Entry 8FED (electron microscopy, 2.76 A resolution); this record covers chains A and F of the 11 polymer chains in the assembly.

Chain A:
Molecule: Virulence factor Mce family protein
Source organism: Mycolicibacterium smegmatis MC2 155
Reference sequence: A0QNR2 (A0QNR2_MYCS2); residues 1-409 here = UniProt positions 1-409
Sequence (409 residues; each row starts with the number of its first residue):
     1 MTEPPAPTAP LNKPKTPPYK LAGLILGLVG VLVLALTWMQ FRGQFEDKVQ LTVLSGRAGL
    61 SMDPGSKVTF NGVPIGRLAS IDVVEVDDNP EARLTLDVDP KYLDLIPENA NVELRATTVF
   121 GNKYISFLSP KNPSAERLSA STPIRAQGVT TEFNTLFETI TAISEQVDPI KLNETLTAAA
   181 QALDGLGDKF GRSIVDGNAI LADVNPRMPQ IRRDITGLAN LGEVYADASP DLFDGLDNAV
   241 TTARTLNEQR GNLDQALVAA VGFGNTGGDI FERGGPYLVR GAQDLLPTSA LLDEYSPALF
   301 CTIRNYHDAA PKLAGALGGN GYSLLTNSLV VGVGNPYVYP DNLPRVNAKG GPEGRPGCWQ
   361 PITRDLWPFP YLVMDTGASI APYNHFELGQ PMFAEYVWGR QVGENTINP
Unresolved in the structure: 1-17
Cystine bridges: Cys301-Cys358

Chain F:
Molecule: Mce-family protein mce1f
Source organism: Mycolicibacterium smegmatis MC2 155
Reference sequence: A0QNR7 (A0QNR7_MYCS2); numbering as in UniProt (aligned over 1-518)
Sequence (518 residues; each row starts with the number of its first residue):
     1 MLLTRFIKMQ LVIFLTLTLV ALVVLALFYL RLPTWAGLGM YKLNADLPNS GGLYATANVT
    61 YRGTTIGKVT SVEPSESGAR VEMNIYDRYK IPADATANVH SVSAVGEQFI DLTSDSGGGA
   121 YFQPGDTITK ATVPAEVGPA LDAAEKGLAV LPKEKIGTLL DEAATAFGGL GPSLQRLVDS
   181 TQAIAGDFRA NIDPVNDIIE NSGPIIDSQV NSGDAIQRWA ANLNTLAAQS AQNDEALRSG
   241 LQQAAPTADQ LNAVFSDVRE SLPQTLANLE IVIDMLKRYN KNVEQVLVAL PQGAAVAQTG
   301 TIFAPEGLLH FGLGINAPPP CLTGFLPASQ WRSPADTRTE PLPSGLYCKI PKDAPNAVRG
   361 ARNYPCADVP GKRAATPREC RSDEPYQPLG TNPWYGDPDQ IRNCPAPGAR CDQPVDPGRV
   421 IPAPSINNGL NPLPASQLPP PEVSSGPSSD PLTAPRGGTV TCSGQQPNPC IYTPAAGATA
   481 TYNPASGEVV GPGGVKYSVT NSNTPGDDGW KEMLAPAS
Unresolved in the structure: 400-518
Cystine bridges: Cys321-Cys348, Cys366-Cys380

Interface between chain A and chain F:
Residue-residue contacts (239):
  Phe70(A) - Ser75(F)
  Asn71(A) - Asn49(F)  hydrogen bond (backbone-side chain)
  Asn71(A) - Ser50(F)  hydrogen bond (backbone-backbone)
  Asn71(A) - Ser75(F)  hydrogen bond (side chain-backbone)
  Asn71(A) - Gly78(F)  hydrogen bond (side chain-backbone)
  Gly72(A) - Asn49(F)
  Gly72(A) - Ser50(F)
  Val73(A) - Ser50(F)
  Val73(A) - Val72(F)  hydrophobic
  Val73(A) - Pro74(F)
  Tyr102(A) - Glu73(F)
  Tyr102(A) - Pro74(F)  hydrophobic
  Leu105(A) - Pro74(F)
  Leu105(A) - Ser75(F)
  Leu105(A) - Glu76(F)
  Arg115(A) - Glu136(F)  salt bridge
  Thr117(A) - Val137(F)
  Thr118(A) - Ala104(F)
  Tyr124(A) - Glu136(F)  hydrogen bond
  Leu128(A) - Asn49(F)
  Thr150(A) - Gly138(F)
  Thr150(A) - Asp142(F)  hydrogen bond
  Thr151(A) - Leu141(F)  hydrogen bond (side chain-backbone)
  Thr151(A) - Asp142(F)  hydrogen bond (backbone-side chain)
  Thr151(A) - Glu145(F)
  Thr155(A) - Glu145(F)
  Leu156(A) - Glu145(F)
  Leu156(A) - Leu148(F)  hydrophobic
  Thr159(A) - Glu145(F)  hydrogen bond
  Thr159(A) - Leu148(F)
  Thr159(A) - Ala149(F)
  Ile160(A) - Leu148(F)  hydrophobic
  Ala162(A) - Lys153(F)
  Ile163(A) - Leu148(F)
  Gln166(A) - Lys153(F)
  Gln166(A) - Glu154(F)  hydrogen bond
  Gln166(A) - Gly157(F)
  Gln166(A) - Leu160(F)
  Val167(A) - Leu160(F)
  Lys171(A) - Asp161(F)  salt bridge
  Lys171(A) - Ala164(F)
  Leu172(A) - Leu160(F)  hydrophobic
  Glu174(A) - Ala164(F)
  Glu174(A) - Phe167(F)
  Thr175(A) - Ala163(F)
  Thr175(A) - Ala164(F)  hydrogen bond (side chain-backbone)
  Thr175(A) - Phe167(F)
  Ala178(A) - Phe167(F)
  Gln181(A) - Gly171(F)
  Gln181(A) - Gln175(F)
  Ala182(A) - Leu174(F)  hydrophobic
  Ala182(A) - Gln175(F)
  Ala182(A) - Val178(F)
  Asp184(A) - Gln175(F)
  Leu186(A) - Gln175(F)
  Leu186(A) - Val178(F)  hydrophobic
  Leu186(A) - Asp179(F)
  Lys189(A) - Gln182(F)
  Phe190(A) - Val178(F)  hydrophobic
  Arg192(A) - Gln182(F)  hydrogen bond (side chain-backbone)
  Arg192(A) - Gly186(F)
  Ser193(A) - Gln182(F)
  Ser193(A) - Ala185(F)
  Val195(A) - Arg189(F)
  Asp196(A) - Ala185(F)
  Asp196(A) - Gly186(F)
  Asp196(A) - Arg189(F)  salt bridge
  Ala199(A) - Arg189(F)
  Ile200(A) - Ala185(F)
  Ile200(A) - Phe188(F)  hydrophobic
  Ile200(A) - Arg189(F)
  Asp203(A) - Ile192(F)
  Asp203(A) - Asn196(F)  hydrogen bond
  Arg207(A) - Asn196(F)
  Arg207(A) - Ile199(F)
  Arg207(A) - Glu200(F)  salt bridge
  Gln210(A) - Ile199(F)
  Gln210(A) - Glu200(F)
  Ile211(A) - Ile199(F)  hydrophobic
  Arg213(A) - Gly203(F)  hydrogen bond (side chain-backbone)
  Arg213(A) - Pro204(F)
  Arg213(A) - Asp207(F)  salt bridge
  Asp214(A) - Ile198(F)
  Asp214(A) - Ile199(F)
  Asp214(A) - Ser202(F)
  Asp214(A) - Gly203(F)  hydrogen bond (side chain-backbone)
  Gly217(A) - Ile206(F)
  Gly217(A) - Asp207(F)
  Gly217(A) - Val210(F)
  Leu218(A) - Ile206(F)
  Asn220(A) - Val210(F)
  Leu221(A) - Gln209(F)
  Leu221(A) - Val210(F)
  Val224(A) - Gly213(F)
  Val224(A) - Ile216(F)  hydrophobic
  Val224(A) - Gln217(F)
  Tyr225(A) - Gln209(F)
  Asp227(A) - Gln217(F)
  Ala228(A) - Gln217(F)
  Ala228(A) - Ala220(F)
  Asp231(A) - Ala220(F)
  Asp231(A) - Ala221(F)
  Asp231(A) - Asn224(F)
  Leu232(A) - Leu223(F)  hydrophobic
  Asp234(A) - Asn224(F)
  Gly235(A) - Asn224(F)
  Gly235(A) - Ala227(F)
  Asn238(A) - Ala227(F)
  Asn238(A) - Ala228(F)
  Asn238(A) - Ala231(F)
  Ala239(A) - Ala227(F)
  Thr241(A) - Asp234(F)
  Thr242(A) - Leu237(F)
  Thr245(A) - Asp234(F)  hydrogen bond
  Thr245(A) - Leu237(F)
  Thr245(A) - Arg238(F)  hydrogen bond
  Gln249(A) - Arg238(F)
  Gln249(A) - Leu241(F)
  Asn252(A) - Gln242(F)  hydrogen bond
  Ala259(A) - Ala245(F)
  Ala259(A) - Ala248(F)  hydrophobic
  Ala259(A) - Asp249(F)
  Gly262(A) - Asn252(F)
  Phe263(A) - Ala248(F)
  Phe263(A) - Leu251(F)  hydrophobic
  Phe263(A) - Asn252(F)
  Phe263(A) - Phe255(F)  hydrophobic
  Thr266(A) - Asn252(F)  hydrogen bond
  Thr266(A) - Phe255(F)
  Thr266(A) - Ser256(F)
  Thr266(A) - Arg259(F)  hydrogen bond
  Gly267(A) - Phe255(F)
  Asp269(A) - Arg259(F)  salt bridge
  Ile270(A) - Phe255(F)
  Ile270(A) - Val258(F)
  Ile270(A) - Arg259(F)
  Arg273(A) - Arg259(F)  hydrogen bond (side chain-backbone)
  Arg273(A) - Pro263(F)
  Gly274(A) - Leu266(F)
  Tyr277(A) - Pro263(F)
  Tyr277(A) - Ala267(F)  hydrophobic
  Tyr277(A) - Glu270(F)
  Leu278(A) - Leu266(F)  hydrophobic
  Arg280(A) - Glu270(F)
  Gly281(A) - Ile273(F)
  Asp284(A) - Ile273(F)
  Asp284(A) - Asp274(F)
  Asp284(A) - Lys277(F)
  Leu285(A) - Ile273(F)
  Pro287(A) - Lys277(F)
  Pro287(A) - Asn280(F)
  Thr288(A) - Leu276(F)
  Thr288(A) - Asn280(F)
  Leu291(A) - Asn280(F)
  Leu291(A) - Val283(F)  hydrophobic
  Leu291(A) - Glu284(F)
  Leu291(A) - Leu287(F)  hydrophobic
  Tyr295(A) - Glu284(F)  hydrogen bond
  Tyr295(A) - Val288(F)  hydrophobic
  Ala298(A) - Pro291(F)  hydrophobic
  Thr302(A) - Pro291(F)
  Asn305(A) - Ala294(F)
  Asn305(A) - Gln298(F)  hydrogen bond
  Tyr306(A) - Leu290(F)  hydrogen bond (side chain-backbone)
  Tyr306(A) - Gly293(F)
  Tyr306(A) - Ala294(F)  hydrophobic
  Lys312(A) - Thr301(F)
  Lys312(A) - Ala304(F)
  Leu313(A) - Thr301(F)
  Ala316(A) - Pro305(F)
  Leu325(A) - Pro305(F)
  Leu325(A) - Gly307(F)  hydrogen bond (backbone-backbone)
  Thr326(A) - Gly307(F)
  Thr326(A) - Leu309(F)
  Asn327(A) - Phe303(F)
  Asn327(A) - Glu306(F)
  Asn327(A) - Gly307(F)  hydrogen bond (backbone-backbone)
  Asn327(A) - Leu308(F)
  Asn327(A) - Leu309(F)  hydrogen bond (backbone-backbone)
  Ser328(A) - Leu309(F)
  Leu329(A) - Leu309(F)
  Leu329(A) - His310(F)
  Leu329(A) - Phe311(F)  hydrogen bond (backbone-backbone)
  Val330(A) - Phe311(F)
  Val330(A) - Leu313(F)  hydrophobic
  Val331(A) - Phe311(F)  hydrogen bond (backbone-backbone)
  Val331(A) - Gly312(F)
  Val331(A) - Leu313(F)  hydrogen bond (backbone-backbone)
  Val333(A) - Gly312(F)
  Val333(A) - Leu313(F)
  Tyr337(A) - Pro355(F)
  Tyr337(A) - Val358(F)
  Tyr337(A) - Arg359(F)
  Val338(A) - Val358(F)
  Tyr339(A) - Lys352(F)
  Tyr339(A) - Asp353(F)  hydrogen bond
  Tyr339(A) - Ala354(F)
  Tyr339(A) - Val358(F)
  Asn342(A) - Val358(F)
  Asn342(A) - Arg359(F)
  Leu343(A) - Asn363(F)
  Leu343(A) - Arg373(F)
  Pro344(A) - Arg359(F)
  Pro344(A) - Asn363(F)
  Pro344(A) - Pro365(F)
  Pro344(A) - Arg373(F)  hydrogen bond (backbone-side chain)
  Arg345(A) - Gln285(F)
  Val346(A) - Lys281(F)
  Val346(A) - Asn282(F)
  Val346(A) - Gln285(F)
  Val346(A) - Pro365(F)  hydrophobic
  Asn347(A) - Lys281(F)
  Asn347(A) - Gln285(F)
  Ala348(A) - Glu284(F)
  Ala348(A) - Gln285(F)
  Lys349(A) - Glu284(F)
  Gly350(A) - Val288(F)
  Gly357(A) - Pro291(F)
  Cys358(A) - Pro291(F)  hydrophobic
  Trp359(A) - Gln292(F)  hydrogen bond
  Trp359(A) - Ala295(F)
  Pro361(A) - Gln298(F)
  Ile362(A) - Gln298(F)  hydrogen bond (backbone-side chain)
  Ile362(A) - Thr299(F)
  Trp367(A) - Thr299(F)  hydrogen bond (side chain-backbone)
  Trp367(A) - Ile302(F)
  Phe369(A) - Gln292(F)
  Phe369(A) - Val296(F)  hydrophobic
  Phe369(A) - Thr299(F)
  Pro370(A) - Gln292(F)
  Leu372(A) - Gln292(F)
  Met374(A) - Val288(F)  hydrophobic
  Thr376(A) - Arg359(F)  hydrogen bond (backbone-side chain)
  Ala378(A) - Arg359(F)
  Tyr396(A) - Asn316(F)  hydrogen bond (side chain-backbone)
  Tyr396(A) - Ala317(F)  hydrogen bond (side chain-backbone)
  Tyr396(A) - Pro319(F)
  Tyr396(A) - Trp394(F)  hydrogen bond (backbone-side chain)
  Asn405(A) - Pro355(F)
Other interface residues (no listed pair), chain A (143 interface residues in all): Ala116, Val119, Phe120, Val149, Phe153, Leu183, Val204, Leu246, Leu253, Ala256, Ala260, Phe271, Gly315, Gly332, Pro336, Gln360, Thr363, Arg364, Gly377, Val397
Other interface residues (no listed pair), chain F (141 interface residues in all): Gly52, Ala79, Val105, Pro139, Ala144, Leu151, Ile156, Gly168, Leu170, Pro172, Thr181, Ala183, Trp219, Ser230, Ala244, Glu260, Leu262, Ala297, Pro318

In short:
143 residues of chain A face 141 of chain F across their interface, with 39 hydrogen bonds and 6 salt bridges.
Among the polar pairs are Arg115(A)-Glu136(F), Lys171(A)-Asp161(F) and Asp196(A)-Arg189(F).
Chain A is Virulence factor Mce family protein and chain F is Mce-family protein mce1f, both from
Mycolicibacterium smegmatis MC2 155; the structure, Structure of Mce1-LucB complex from Mycobacterium
smegmatis (Map1), was determined by electron microscopy, deposited together with 8FEE and 8FEF.
